2CB4 - chains A and G of the 7 polymer chains in the assembly; structure by X-ray diffraction, 2.50 A resolution.

# Chain A (and G)
Protein: Mosquitocidal toxin
From: Bacillus sphaericus
Notes: fragment: catalytic domain residues 30-308; chain G of this document is another copy of the same molecule, construct and numbering; everything in this record applies to it too
UniProt: Q03988 (Q03988_BACSH); residue numbers follow UniProt; this construct covers 30-308
Sequence (291 residues; row label = number of the first residue in the row):
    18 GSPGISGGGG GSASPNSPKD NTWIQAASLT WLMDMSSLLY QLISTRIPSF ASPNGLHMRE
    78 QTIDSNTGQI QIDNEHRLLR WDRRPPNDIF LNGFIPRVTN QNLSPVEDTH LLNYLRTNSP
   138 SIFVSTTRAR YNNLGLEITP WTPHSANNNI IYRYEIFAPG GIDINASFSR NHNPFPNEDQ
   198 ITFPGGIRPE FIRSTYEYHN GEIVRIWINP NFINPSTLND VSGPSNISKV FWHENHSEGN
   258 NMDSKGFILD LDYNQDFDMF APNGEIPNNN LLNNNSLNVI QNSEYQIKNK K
Not modelled in the structure: 18-32, 262-269, 299-308
Construct notes: engineered mutation Q197 (Glu in Q03988)
Modified residues: Mse50, Mse52, Mse75, Mse259, Mse276 (selenomethionine; parent Met)

# How chain A and chain G interact
Pairs across the interface - 23 pairs, chain A then chain G:
  T47(A) with E124(G); N130(G), hydrogen bond (backbone-side chain); T134(G); S136(G)
  W48(A) with E124(G)
  Mse50(A) with N130(G); T134(G)
  D51(A) with H127(G), salt bridge
  F107(A) with F274(G)
  L108(A) with F274(G), hydrophobic
  R205(A) with T134(G)
  E207(A) with R133(G); F277(G)
  P227(A) with H161(G), hydrogen bond (backbone-side chain)
  N228(A) with H161(G), hydrogen bond; F274(G); P279(G); N280(G)
  I230(A) with F192(G), hydrophobic
  W249(A) with F274(G), hydrophobic
  H250(A) with N165(G); N166(G)
  E251(A) with F274(G)
Other interface residues (no listed pair), chain A (15 interface residues in all): N252
Other interface residues (no listed pair), chain G (18 interface residues in all): R63, S162, S261, D275

# In short
The interface between chain A and chain G involves 15 residues on one side and 18 on the other; the contacts
include 3 hydrogen bonds and 1 salt bridge. Polar pairs include D51(A)-H127(G), T47(A)-N130(G) and
P227(A)-H161(G).
Chain A and chain G are both Mosquitocidal toxin (Bacillus sphaericus); the structure, Crystal structure of
the catalytic domain of the mosquitocidal toxin from Bacillus sphaericus, mutant E197Q, was determined by
X-ray diffraction, deposited together with 2CB6.
